PDB entry 9M0R | electron microscopy, 2.47 A resolution | chains A and R of the 6 polymer chains in the assembly

Chain A:
Molecule: Guanine nucleotide-binding protein G(i) subunit alpha-1
From: Homo sapiens
UniProt: P63096 (GNAI1_HUMAN); numbering as in UniProt (aligned over 1-354)
Chain sequence (354 residues; each row starts with the number of its first residue):
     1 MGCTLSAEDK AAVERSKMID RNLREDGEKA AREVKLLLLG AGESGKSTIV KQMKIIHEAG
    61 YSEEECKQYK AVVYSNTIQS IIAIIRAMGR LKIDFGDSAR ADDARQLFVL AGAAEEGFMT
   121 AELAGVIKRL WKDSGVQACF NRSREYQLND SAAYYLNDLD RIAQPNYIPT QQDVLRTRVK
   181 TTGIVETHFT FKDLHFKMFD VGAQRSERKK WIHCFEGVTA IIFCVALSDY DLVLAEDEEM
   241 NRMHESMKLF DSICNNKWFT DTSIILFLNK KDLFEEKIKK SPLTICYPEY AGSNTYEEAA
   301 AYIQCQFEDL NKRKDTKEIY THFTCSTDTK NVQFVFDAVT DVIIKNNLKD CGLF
Not modelled in the structure: 1, 55-179
Sequence notes: engineered mutation Ala203 (Gly in P63096), Ser326 (Ala in P63096)
Curated features (UniProtKB/Swiss-Prot):
  - region: Lys35 to Thr48 (G1 motif), Asp173 to Thr181 (G2 motif), Phe196 to Gly202, Gln204, Arg205 (G3 motif), Ile265 to Asp272 (G4 motif), Thr324, Cys325, Thr327 to Thr329 (G5 motif)
  - binding site (GTP): Glu43 to Thr48, Ser151, Leu175 to Thr181, Asp200 to Gly202, Gln204, Asn269 to Asp272
  - binding site (Mg(2+)): Ser47, Thr181
  - modified residue: Arg178 (ADP-ribosylarginine), Gln204 (Deamidated glutamine), Cys351 (ADP-ribosylcysteine)
  - lipidation: Gly2 (N-myristoyl glycine), Cys3 (S-palmitoyl cysteine)
  - natural variant: Gly40 (G40C: In NEDHISB; G40R: In NEDHISB), Gly45 (G45D: In NEDHISB), Thr48 (T48I: In NEDHISB; T48K: In NEDHISB), Gln52 (Q52P: In NEDHISB), Ser75 (deletion: In NEDHISB; uncertain significance), Gln172 (deletion: In NEDHISB), Asp173 (D173V: In NEDHISB), Glu186 to Phe189 (deletion: In NEDHISB; uncertain significance), Cys224 (C224Y: In NEDHISB), Lys270 (K270N: In NEDHISB; K270R: In NEDHISB), Asp272 (D272G: In NEDHISB), Val332 (V332E: In NEDHISB; uncertain significance)
  - mutagenesis: Gly42 (G42R: Abolishes switch to an activated conformation and dissociation from beta and gamma subunits upon GTP binding. Abolishes interaction with RGS family members), Glu116 (E116L: Enhances interaction (inactive GDP-bound) with RGS14), Gln147 (Q147L: Enhances interaction (inactive GDP-bound) with RGS14), Glu245 (E245L: Enhances interaction (inactive GDP-bound) with RGS14)

Chain R:
Molecule: Neuropeptide FF receptor 1
From: Homo sapiens
UniProt: Q9GZQ6 (NPFF1_HUMAN); residue numbers follow UniProt; this construct covers 1-363
Chain sequence (363 residues; each row starts with the number of its first residue):
     1 MEGEPSQPPN SSWPLSQNGT NTEATPATNL TFSSYYQHTS PVAAMFIVAY ALIFLLCMVG
    61 NTLVCFIVLK NRHMHTVTNM FILNLAVSDL LVGIFCMPTT LVDNLITGWP FDNATCKMSG
   121 LVQGMSVSAS VFTLVAIAVE RFRCIVHPFR EKLTLRKALV TIAVIWALAL LIMCPSAVTL
   181 TVTREEHHFM VDARNRSYPL YSCWEAWPEK GMRRVYTTVL FSHIYLAPLA LIVVMYARIA
   241 RKLCQAPGPA PGGEEAADPR ASRRRARVVH MLVMVALFFT LSWLPLWALL LLIDYGQLSA
   301 PQLHLVTVYA FPFAHWLAFF NSSANPIIYG YFNENFRRGF QAAFRARLCP RPSGSHKEAY
   361 SER
Not modelled in the structure: 1-29, 246-263, 340-363
Curated features (UniProtKB/Swiss-Prot):
  - glycosylation (N-linked (GlcNAc...) asparagine): Asn10, Asn18, Asn29, Asn113, Asn195
Disulfide bonds: Cys116-Cys203

Interface between chain A and chain R:
Residue-residue contacts - 21 pairs, chain A then chain R:
  Arg32(A) - Phe149(R)
  Asn347(A) - Cys144(R)  hydrogen bond (backbone-side chain)
  Asn347(A) - Pro148(R)
  Leu348(A) - Ile145(R)  hydrophobic
  Leu348(A) - Leu243(R)  hydrophobic
  Leu348(A) - Val268(R)  hydrophobic
  Lys349(A) - Asn335(R)  hydrogen bond (backbone-side chain)
  Asp350(A) - Thr78(R)
  Asp350(A) - Cys144(R)
  Cys351(A) - Arg141(R)  hydrogen bond (backbone-side chain)
  Cys351(A) - Cys144(R)  disulfide
  Cys351(A) - Ile145(R)  hydrophobic
  Gly352(A) - Phe332(R)
  Gly352(A) - Asn333(R)
  Leu353(A) - Arg141(R)
  Leu353(A) - Val268(R)  hydrophobic
  Phe354(A) - Arg264(R)
  Phe354(A) - Arg265(R)
  Phe354(A) - Val268(R)  hydrophobic
  Phe354(A) - Asn333(R)
  Phe354(A) - Glu334(R)
Also at the interface, not in a pair above, chain A (12 interface residues in all): Ala31, Asp341, Ile344
Also at the interface, not in a pair above, chain R (16 interface residues in all): Met271, Leu272
Disulfides between the chains: Cys351(A)-Cys144(R)

Summary:
Chain A and chain R form an interface of 12 and 16 residues respectively; the contacts include 1 disulfide
bond and 3 hydrogen bonds. Polar contacts include Asn347(A)-Cys144(R), Lys349(A)-Asn335(R) and
Cys351(A)-Arg141(R).
Here chain A is Guanine nucleotide-binding protein G(i) subunit alpha-1 and chain R is Neuropeptide FF
receptor 1, both from Homo sapiens. Entry 9M0R (Structure of neuropeptide FF receptor 1 complex with NPVF) was
determined by electron microscopy (same publication as 9M2F and 9M54).
